8ZRG - chain A; structure by X-ray diffraction, 2.75 A resolution.

[Chain A]
Molecule: Strigolactones hydrolase CXE15
From: Arabidopsis thaliana
Notes: EC 3.1.1.-
Reference sequence: Q9FG13 (CXE15_ARATH); numbering as in UniProt (aligned over 14-329)
Sequence (316 residues; each row starts with the number of its first residue):
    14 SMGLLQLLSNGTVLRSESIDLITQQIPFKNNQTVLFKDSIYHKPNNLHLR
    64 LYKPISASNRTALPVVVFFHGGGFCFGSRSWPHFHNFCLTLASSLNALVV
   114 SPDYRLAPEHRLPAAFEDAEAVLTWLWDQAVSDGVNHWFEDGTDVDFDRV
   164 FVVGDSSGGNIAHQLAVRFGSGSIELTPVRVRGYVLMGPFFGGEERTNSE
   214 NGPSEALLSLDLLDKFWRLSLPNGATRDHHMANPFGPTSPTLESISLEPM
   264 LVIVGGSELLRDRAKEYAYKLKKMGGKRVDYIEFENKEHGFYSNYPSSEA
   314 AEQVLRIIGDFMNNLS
Sequence notes: engineered mutation Ser14 (Cys in Q9FG13)
Curated features (UniProtKB/Swiss-Prot):
  - motif: His83 to Gly85 (Involved in the stabilization of the negatively charged intermediate by the formation of the oxyanion hole)
  - active site: Ser169 (Nucleophile), Glu271, His302
  - binding site ((-)-2'-epi-GR24): Gly85, Gly86, Ser169, Ser170
  - mutagenesis: Ser169 (S169A: Abolishes the hydrolysis of the synthetic pro-fluorescent probe Yoshimulactone Green (YLG), commonly used for the measurement of SL hydrolysis), Glu271 (E271A: Abolishes the hydrolysis of the synthetic pro-fluorescent probe Yoshimulactone Green (YLG), commonly used for the measurement of SL hydrolysis)

[In short]
From UniProt: 3 active-site residues, 4 (-)-2'-epi-GR24-binding residues and 2 mutagenesis sites.
Chain A is Strigolactones hydrolase CXE15 (Arabidopsis thaliana); the structure, Arabidopsis Carboxylesterase
CXE15 C14S mutant, was determined by X-ray diffraction, deposited together with 8ZR6, 8ZRF and 8ZRO.
